PDB entry 7DFA | X-ray diffraction, 2.54 A resolution | chains A and V of the 4 polymer chains in the assembly

Chain A:
Protein: Beta-arrestin-1
Organism: Bos taurus
UniProt: P17870 (ARRB1_BOVIN); residue numbers follow UniProt; this construct covers 1-418
Amino-acid sequence (426 residues; row label = number of the first residue in the row):
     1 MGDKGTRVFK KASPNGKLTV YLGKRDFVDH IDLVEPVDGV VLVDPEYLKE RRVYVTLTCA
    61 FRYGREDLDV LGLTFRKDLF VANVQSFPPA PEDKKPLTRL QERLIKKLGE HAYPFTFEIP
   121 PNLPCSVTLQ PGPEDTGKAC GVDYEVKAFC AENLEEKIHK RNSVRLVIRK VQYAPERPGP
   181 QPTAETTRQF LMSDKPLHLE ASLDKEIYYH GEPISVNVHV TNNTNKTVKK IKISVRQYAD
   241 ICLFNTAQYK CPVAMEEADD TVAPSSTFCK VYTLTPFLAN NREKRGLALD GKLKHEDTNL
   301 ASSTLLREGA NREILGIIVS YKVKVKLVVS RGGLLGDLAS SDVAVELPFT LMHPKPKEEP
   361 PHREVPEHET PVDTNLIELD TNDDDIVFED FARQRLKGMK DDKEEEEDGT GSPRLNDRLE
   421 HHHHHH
Not modelled in the structure: 1-4, 368-426
Differences from the reference sequence: expression tag (419-426)
Reported in the primary citation:
  - conformationally variable residues (side-chain flip): Ala-90 to Lys-94, Leu-293, Lys-294, His-295, Lys-355 to Glu-359
  - contacts within the chain: Gln-189/Asp-194 (hydrogen bond)

Chain V:
Protein: VaRpp-4
Amino-acid sequence (23 residues; row label = number of the first residue in the row):
     2 RTPPSLGPQD ESCTTASSSL AKD
Modified residues: Thr-3, Thr-15 (phosphothreonine; TPO); Ser-6, Ser-13, Ser-18, Ser-19, Ser-20 (phosphoserine; SEP)

Chain A / chain V interface:
Contacting residue pairs - 42 pairs, chain A then chain V:
  Thr-6(A) with Ser-19(V); Ser-20(V); Leu-21(V), hydrogen bond (backbone-backbone)
  Arg-7(A) with Ser-18(V); Ser-19(V), hydrogen bond (side chain-backbone); Ser-20(V)
  Val-8(A) with Ser-18(V); Ser-19(V), hydrogen bond (backbone-backbone); Leu-21(V), hydrophobic
  Phe-9(A) with Ala-17(V)
  Lys-10(A) with Thr-16(V); Ala-17(V), hydrogen bond (backbone-backbone)
  Lys-11(A) with Thr-15(V); Thr-16(V)
  Tyr-21(A) with Ser-19(V)
  Arg-25(A) with Thr-16(V)
  Arg-62(A) with Ser-6(V)
  Tyr-63(A) with Thr-3(V)
  Arg-65(A) with Thr-3(V)
  Leu-71(A) with Leu-7(V)
  Gly-72(A) with Ser-6(V); Leu-7(V); Gly-8(V), hydrogen bond (backbone-backbone)
  Leu-73(A) with Ser-6(V)
  Thr-74(A) with Pro-5(V); Ser-6(V), hydrogen bond (backbone-backbone)
  Phe-75(A) with Thr-3(V); Pro-4(V)
  Arg-76(A) with Pro-4(V), hydrogen bond (backbone-backbone)
  Lys-77(A) with Thr-3(V)
  Arg-103(A) with Leu-21(V); Ala-22(V), hydrogen bond (side chain-backbone); Lys-23(V)
  Lys-107(A) with Ser-19(V); Ser-20(V), hydrogen bond (side chain-backbone)
  Thr-136(A) with Pro-9(V)
  Lys-138(A) with Ser-6(V); Gly-8(V); Gln-10(V)
  Arg-165(A) with Ser-6(V)
  Leu-166(A) with Thr-16(V)
  His-295(A) with Gln-10(V)
Interface residues without a listed pair, chain A (31 interface residues in all): Gly-5, Leu-100, Leu-104, Gly-137, Lys-160, Lys-294
Interface residues without a listed pair, chain V (19 interface residues in all): Glu-12, Asp-24
From the paper, about this interface:
  - interface residues, chain A: Lys-11(A), Arg-25(A), Lys-294(A)

Summary:
The interface between chain A and chain V involves 31 residues on one side and 19 on the other, with 9
hydrogen bonds. Polar pairs include Arg-7(A)/Ser-19(V), Arg-103(A)/Ala-22(V) and Lys-107(A)/Ser-20(V). The
paper reports interface residues Lys-11(A), Arg-25(A) and Lys-294(A); conformational variability at Ala-90(A),
Leu-293(A) and Lys-294(A) among others.
Here chain A is Beta-arrestin-1 (Bos taurus) and chain V is VaRpp-4. Entry 7DFA (Crystal of
Arrestin2-V2Rpp-4-Fab30 complex) was determined by X-ray diffraction together with 7DF9, 7DFB and 7DFC from
the same study.
